Entry 6KAR (X-ray diffraction, 1.60 A resolution); this record covers chains A and B.

[Chain A]
Protein: Hemoglobin subunit alpha
From: Homo sapiens
Reference sequence: P69905 (HBA_HUMAN); residues 1-141 here correspond to UniProt positions 2-142 (UniProt number = residue number + 1)
Amino-acid sequence (141 residues; numbered 1 to 141; the number before each row is that of its first residue):
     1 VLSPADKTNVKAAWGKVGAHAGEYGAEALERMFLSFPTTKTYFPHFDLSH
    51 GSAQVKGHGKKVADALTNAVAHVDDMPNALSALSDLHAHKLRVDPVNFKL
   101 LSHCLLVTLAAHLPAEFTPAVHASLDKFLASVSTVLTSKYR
Metal / ion sites: heme Fe: His87 (together with carbon monoxide)
Small-molecule neighbours:
  - carbon monoxide (CMO): Leu29, Phe43, His58, Val62, His87
  - carbon monoxide / heme: Leu29, Met32, Thr39, Tyr42, Phe43, His45, Phe46, His58, Lys61, Val62, Ala65, Leu66, Leu83, Leu86, His87, Leu91, Val93, Asn97, Phe98, Leu101, Leu105, Val132, Leu136
  - heme (HEM): Met32, Thr39, Tyr42, Phe43, His45, Phe46, His58, Lys61, Val62, Ala65, Leu66, Leu83, Leu86, His87, Leu91, Val93, Asn97, Phe98, Leu101, Leu105, Val132, Leu136
Curated features (UniProtKB/Swiss-Prot):
  - binding site (O2): His58
  - binding site (heme b): His87
  - site: Thr8, Asn9 (Microbial infection: Cleavage), Lys11 (Not glycated), Ala13, Trp14 (Microbial infection: Cleavage), Tyr24, Gly25 (Microbial infection: Cleavage), Leu29, Glu30 (Microbial infection: Cleavage), His45, Phe46 (Microbial infection: Cleavage), Asp47, Leu48 (Microbial infection: Cleavage), Ser52, Ala53 (Microbial infection: Cleavage), Val55, Lys56 (Microbial infection: Cleavage), Lys56 (Not glycated), Gly59, Lys60 (Microbial infection: Cleavage), Lys60 (Not glycated), Lys90 (Not glycated), Leu91, Arg92 (Microbial infection: Cleavage), Lys99 (Not glycated), Leu106, Val107 (Microbial infection: Cleavage), Thr108, Leu109 (Microbial infection: Cleavage), Val121, His122 (Microbial infection: Cleavage), Ser133, Thr134 (Microbial infection: Cleavage)
  - modified residue: Ser3 (Phosphoserine), Lys7 (N6-succinyllysine), Thr8 (Phosphothreonine), Lys11 (N6-succinyllysine), Lys16 (N6-acetyllysine), Tyr24 (Phosphotyrosine), Ser35 (Phosphoserine), Lys40 (N6-succinyllysine), Ser49 (Phosphoserine), Ser102 (Phosphoserine), Thr108 (Phosphothreonine), Ser124 (Phosphoserine), Ser131 (Phosphoserine), Thr134 (Phosphothreonine), Thr137 (Phosphothreonine), Ser138 (Phosphoserine)
  - glycosylation (N-linked (Glc) (glycation) lysine): Lys7, Lys16, Lys40, Lys61

[Chain B]
Protein: Hemoglobin subunit beta
From: Homo sapiens
Reference sequence: P68871 (HBB_HUMAN); residues 1-146 here correspond to UniProt positions 2-147 (UniProt number = residue number + 1)
Amino-acid sequence (146 residues; each row starts with the number of its first residue):
     1 VHLTPKEKSAVTALWGKVNVDEVGGEALGRLLVVYPWTQRFFESFGDLST
    51 PDAVMGNPKVKAHGKKVLGAFSDGLAHLDNLKGTFATLSELHCDKLHVDP
   101 ENFRLLGNVLVCVLAHHFGKEFTPPVQAAYQKVVAGVANALAHKYH
Sequence notes: variant Lys6 (Glu7 in P68871)
Metal / ion sites: heme Fe: His92 (together with carbon monoxide)
Small-molecule neighbours:
  - carbon monoxide (CMO): Leu28, Phe42, His63, Val67, His92
  - carbon monoxide / heme: Leu28, Leu31, Thr38, Phe41, Phe42, His63, Lys66, Val67, Ala70, Phe71, Phe85, Leu88, Leu91, His92, Leu96, Val98, Asn102, Phe103, Leu106, Val137, Leu141
  - heme (HEM): Leu31, Thr38, Phe41, Phe42, His63, Lys66, Val67, Ala70, Phe71, Phe85, Leu88, Leu91, His92, Leu96, Val98, Asn102, Phe103, Leu106, Val137, Leu141
Curated features (UniProtKB/Swiss-Prot):
  - binding site ((2R)-2,3-bisphosphoglycerate): Val1, His2, Lys82, His143
  - binding site (heme b): His63, His92
  - site: Glu7, Lys8 (Microbial infection: Cleavage), Gly25, Glu26 (Microbial infection: Cleavage), Gly29, Arg30 (Microbial infection: Cleavage), Tyr35, Pro36 (Microbial infection: Cleavage), Trp37, Thr38 (Microbial infection: Cleavage), Phe45, Gly46 (Microbial infection: Cleavage), Asp52, Ala53 (Microbial infection: Cleavage), Gly56, Asn57 (Microbial infection: Cleavage), Lys59 (Not glycated), Phe71, Ser72 (Microbial infection: Cleavage), Gly74, Leu75 (Microbial infection: Cleavage), Lys82 (Not glycated), Thr84, Phe85 (Microbial infection: Cleavage), His92, Cys93 (Microbial infection: Cleavage), Lys95 (Not glycated), Arg104, Leu105 (Microbial infection: Cleavage), Leu110, Val111 (Microbial infection: Cleavage), Gly119, Lys120 (Microbial infection: Cleavage), Phe122, Thr123 (Microbial infection: Cleavage), Ala128, Ala129 (Microbial infection: Cleavage) and 2 more in UniProt
  - modified residue: Val1 (N-acetylvaline), Ser9 (Phosphoserine), Thr12 (Phosphothreonine), Ser44 (Phosphoserine), Thr50 (Phosphothreonine), Lys59 (N6-acetyllysine), Lys82 (N6-acetyllysine), Thr87 (Phosphothreonine), Cys93 (S-nitrosocysteine), Lys144 (N6-acetyllysine)
  - glycosylation: Val1 (N-linked (Glc) (glycation) valine), Lys8 (N-linked (Glc) (glycation) lysine), Lys17 (N-linked (Glc) (glycation) lysine), Lys66 (N-linked (Glc) (glycation) lysine), Lys120 (N-linked (Glc) (glycation) lysine), Lys144 (N-linked (Glc) (glycation) lysine)

[Interface between chain A and chain B]
Contacting residue pairs (38; chain A residue first):
  Glu30(A) with Pro124(B)
  Arg31(A) with Phe122(B), hydrogen bond (side chain-backbone); Thr123(B); Pro124(B); Gln127(B), hydrogen bond
  Leu34(A) with Pro124(B), hydrophobic; Pro125(B); Ala128(B)
  Ser35(A) with Gln127(B); Ala128(B); Gln131(B)
  Phe36(A) with Gln131(B)
  His103(A) with Asn108(B); Val111(B); Gln127(B); Gln131(B), hydrogen bond
  Cys104(A) with Gln127(B)
  Val107(A) with Val111(B), hydrophobic; Ala115(B); Gln127(B)
  Ala110(A) with Cys112(B); Ala115(B); His116(B)
  Ala111(A) with Ala115(B); Gly119(B); Lys120(B)
  Pro114(A) with His116(B), hydrogen bond (backbone-side chain)
  Phe117(A) with Arg30(B), hydrogen bond (backbone-side chain); His116(B)
  Thr118(A) with Arg30(B)
  Pro119(A) with Arg30(B); Val33(B); Met55(B), hydrophobic
  His122(A) with Arg30(B), hydrogen bond; Val34(B)
  Ala123(A) with Val34(B)
  Asp126(A) with Val34(B); Tyr35(B)
Also at the interface, not in a pair above, chain A (21 interface residues in all): Lys99, Leu106, Ala120, Lys127
Also at the interface, not in a pair above, chain B (22 interface residues in all): Pro51, Glu101, Arg104

[Overview]
21 residues of chain A and 22 residues of chain B are in contact; the contacts include 6 hydrogen bonds. Polar
contacts include Arg31(A)-Phe122(B), Arg31(A)-Gln127(B) and His103(A)-Gln131(B). Ligands of chain A: heme,
carbon monoxide and carbon monoxide / heme.
Chain A is Hemoglobin subunit alpha and chain B is Hemoglobin subunit beta, both from Homo sapiens; the
structure, Carbonmonoxy human hemoglobin C in the R quaternary structure at 140 K: Light, was determined by
X-ray diffraction (same publication as 6KA9, 6KAE, 6KAH, 6KAI, 6KAO, 6KAP and 11 further entries).
